Entry 8ZKM (electron microscopy, 6.70 A resolution (low resolution: residue-level contacts below are approximate; hydrogen-bond / salt-bridge calls are withheld)); this record covers chains A and C of the 6 polymer chains in the assembly.

[Chain A]
Name: ring protein of release VP1
From: Vibrio cholerae
Sequence (239 residues; each row starts with the number of its first residue; numbers below 1 keep their minus sign (Met-200 is residue -200)):
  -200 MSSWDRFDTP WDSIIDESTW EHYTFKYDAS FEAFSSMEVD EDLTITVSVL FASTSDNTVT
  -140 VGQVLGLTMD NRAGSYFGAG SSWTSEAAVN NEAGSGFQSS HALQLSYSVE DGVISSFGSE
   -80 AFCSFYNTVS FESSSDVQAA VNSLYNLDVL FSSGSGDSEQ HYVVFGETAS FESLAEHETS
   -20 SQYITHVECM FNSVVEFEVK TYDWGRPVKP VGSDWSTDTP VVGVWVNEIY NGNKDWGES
Not modelled in the structure: -200 to 0, 20-38

[Chain C]
Name: adaptor of release VP1
From: Vibrio cholerae
Sequence (202 residues; each row starts with the number of its first residue):
     1 MDKATLVKTI AYRMGNVKGQ DTAIDFELAL SIERLEGQEF VPWFLLSENN FFEGTAQENR
    61 IPVPRGFIRE YEEGSLYLRR VAGTGKCLIK KSQDQLLKYE GMTGEPSHYS LTNQYFRIYP
   121 VPQEDFKVEL LFYRKSSTLN VEDNPWYEYA AELLVAETIW AMLSARRDKM ADYWKSVAAD
   181 QMRRLTILDA ERRLANQEIF MG

[Interface between chain A and chain C]
Contacting residue pairs (21):
  Val7(A) - Arg60(C)
  Lys8(A) - Glu58(C)
  Lys8(A) - Arg60(C)
  Lys8(A) - Tyr115(C)
  Val10(A) - Glu58(C)
  Ser12(A) - Pro62(C)
  Asp13(A) - Phe52(C)
  Trp14(A) - Asn50(C)
  Trp14(A) - Phe51(C)
  Trp14(A) - Phe52(C)
  Trp14(A) - Pro62(C)
  Trp14(A) - Val63(C)
  Trp14(A) - Pro64(C)
  Trp14(A) - Leu130(C)
  Ser15(A) - Asn50(C)
  Ser15(A) - Phe51(C)
  Thr16(A) - Asn50(C)
  Thr16(A) - Asn140(C)
  Asp17(A) - Glu48(C)
  Asp17(A) - Asn49(C)
  Asp17(A) - Phe51(C)
Also at the interface, not in a pair above, chain A (10 interface residues in all): Gly11
Also at the interface, not in a pair above, chain C (14 interface residues in all): Glu53

[Summary]
10 residues of chain A face 14 of chain C across their interface.
Chain A is ring protein of release VP1 and chain C is adaptor of release VP1, both from Vibrio cholerae; the
structure, portal-tail of Vibrio cholerae typing phage release VP1, was determined by electron microscopy,
deposited together with 8ZKK and 9IN6.
